PDB entry 1EV9 | X-ray diffraction, 2.20 A resolution | chain A

== Chain A ==
Name: Glutathione S-transferase A1-1
Source organism: Rattus norvegicus
Notes: EC 2.5.1.18
Reference sequence: P00502 (GSTA1_RAT); residues 2-222 here correspond to UniProt positions 1-221 (UniProt number = residue number - 1)
Sequence (221 residues; row label = number of the first residue in the row):
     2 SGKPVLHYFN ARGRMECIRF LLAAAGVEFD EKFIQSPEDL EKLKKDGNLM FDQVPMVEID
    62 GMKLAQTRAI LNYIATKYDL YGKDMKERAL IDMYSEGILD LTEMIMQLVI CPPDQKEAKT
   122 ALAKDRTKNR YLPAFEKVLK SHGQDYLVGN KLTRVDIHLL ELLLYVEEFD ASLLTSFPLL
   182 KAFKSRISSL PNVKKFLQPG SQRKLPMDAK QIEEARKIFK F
Unresolved in the structure: 221-222
Differences from the reference sequence: engineered mutation Phe21 (Trp20 in P00502); conflict Ser96 (Thr95 in P00502)
Swiss-Prot annotation at these positions:
  - binding site (glutathione): Lys46
Small-molecule neighbours: glutathione sulfonic acid (GTS): Tyr9, Phe10, Arg15, Lys45, Asp53, Gln54, Val55, Pro56, Gln67, Thr68, Asp101, Arg127, Arg131, Phe220

== Overview ==
Chain A binds glutathione sulfonic acid. From UniProt: glutathione-binding residue Lys46.
Chain A is Glutathione S-transferase A1-1 (Rattus norvegicus); the structure, Rat glutathione S-transferase
A1-1 mutant W21F with GSO3 bound, was determined by X-ray diffraction together with 1EV4 from the same study.
